PDB entry 4NQS | X-ray diffraction, 2.64 A resolution | chains A and B of the 4 polymer chains in the assembly

[Chain A]
Protein: Ig gamma-1 chain C region
Organism: Homo sapiens
Reference sequence: P01857 (IGHG1_HUMAN); residues 235-447 here correspond to UniProt positions 118-330 (UniProt number = residue number - 117)
Sequence (213 residues; each row starts with the number of its first residue):
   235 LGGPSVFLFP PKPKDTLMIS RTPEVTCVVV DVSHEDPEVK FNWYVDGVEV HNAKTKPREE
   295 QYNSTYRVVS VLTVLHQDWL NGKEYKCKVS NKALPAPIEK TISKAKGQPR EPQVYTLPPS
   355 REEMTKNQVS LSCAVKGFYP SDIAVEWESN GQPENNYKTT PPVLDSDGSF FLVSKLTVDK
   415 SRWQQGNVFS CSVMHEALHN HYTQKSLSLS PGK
Unresolved in the structure: 445-447
Sequence notes: engineered mutation Ser-366 (Thr249 in P01857), Ala-368 (Leu251 in P01857), Val-407 (Tyr290 in P01857)
Disulfide bonds: Cys-261/Cys-321, Cys-367/Cys-425
Curated features (UniProtKB/Swiss-Prot):
  - glycosylation: Asn-297 (N-linked (GlcNAc...) (complex) asparagine)

[Chain B]
Protein: Ig gamma-1 chain C region
Organism: Homo sapiens
Reference sequence: P01857 (IGHG1_HUMAN); residues 235-447 here correspond to UniProt positions 118-330 (UniProt number = residue number - 117)
Sequence (213 residues; each row starts with the number of its first residue):
   235 LGGPSVFLFP PKPKDTLMIS RTPEVTCVVV DVSHEDPEVK FNWYVDGVEV HNAKTKPREE
   295 QYNSTYRVVS VLTVLHQDWL NGKEYKCKVS NKALPAPIEK TISKAKGQPR EPQVYTLPPS
   355 REEMTKNQVS LWCLVKGFYP SDIAVEWESN GQPENNYKTT PPVLDSDGSF FLYSKLTVDK
   415 SRWQQGNVFS CSVMHEALHN HYTQKSLSLS PGK
Unresolved in the structure: 235-236, 444-447
Sequence notes: engineered mutation Trp-366 (Thr249 in P01857)
Disulfide bonds: Cys-261/Cys-321, Cys-367/Cys-425
Curated features (UniProtKB/Swiss-Prot):
  - glycosylation: Asn-297 (N-linked (GlcNAc...) (complex) asparagine)

[Interface between chain A and chain B]
Pairs across the interface (51; chain A residue first):
  Gln-347(A) with Lys-360(B)
  Val-348(A) with Glu-356(B)
  Tyr-349(A) with Ser-354(B); Glu-356(B); Glu-357(B); Lys-360(B)
  Thr-350(A) with Ser-354(B)
  Leu-351(A) with Leu-351(B), hydrophobic; Pro-352(B); Ser-354(B); Trp-366(B)
  Pro-352(A) with Leu-351(B)
  Ser-354(A) with Tyr-349(B); Leu-351(B)
  Glu-356(A) with Val-348(B); Tyr-349(B); Lys-439(B), salt bridge
  Glu-357(A) with Tyr-349(B); Lys-370(B), salt bridge
  Lys-360(A) with Gln-347(B); Tyr-349(B)
  Ser-364(A) with Lys-370(B), hydrogen bond
  Ser-366(A) with Leu-351(B); Tyr-407(B), hydrogen bond
  Ala-368(A) with Trp-366(B), hydrophobic
  Lys-370(A) with Glu-357(B), salt bridge; Ser-364(B), hydrogen bond
  Lys-392(A) with Leu-398(B); Asp-399(B); Ser-400(B); Phe-405(B)
  Thr-393(A) with Val-397(B)
  Thr-394(A) with Thr-394(B); Val-397(B)
  Val-397(A) with Thr-393(B); Thr-394(B); Pro-395(B)
  Leu-398(A) with Lys-392(B), hydrogen bond (backbone-side chain)
  Asp-399(A) with Lys-392(B); Lys-409(B), salt bridge
  Ser-400(A) with Asn-390(B), hydrogen bond; Lys-392(B)
  Phe-405(A) with Lys-392(B); Thr-394(B); Lys-409(B)
  Val-407(A) with Trp-366(B), hydrophobic; Tyr-407(B), hydrophobic
  Lys-409(A) with Asp-399(B), salt bridge; Phe-405(B); Tyr-407(B)
  Lys-439(A) with Glu-356(B), salt bridge
Also at the interface, not in a pair above, chain A (28 interface residues in all): Pro-353, Asn-390, Pro-395
Also at the interface, not in a pair above, chain B (29 interface residues in all): Thr-350, Pro-353, Gln-362, Leu-368

[Summary]
The interface between chain A and chain B involves 28 residues on one side and 29 on the other, with 5
hydrogen bonds and 6 salt bridges. Among the polar pairs are Glu-356(A)/Lys-439(B), Glu-357(A)/Lys-370(B) and
Lys-370(A)/Glu-357(B).
Here chain A is Ig gamma-1 chain C region and chain B is Ig gamma-1 chain C region, both from Homo sapiens.
Entry 4NQS (Knob-into-hole IgG Fc) was determined by X-ray diffraction (same publication as 4NQT and 4NQU).
